Entry 6KW5 (electron microscopy, 10.13 A resolution (very low resolution: no residue pairs are listed; an interface is given only as per-side residue counts)); this record covers chains B and Q of the 28 polymer chains in the assembly.

== Chain B ==
Molecule: DNA 167
Sequence (167 nucleotides; row label = number of the first residue in the row):
     1 GATGAGAATC CCGGTGCCGA GGCCGCTCAA TTGGTCGTAG ACAGCTCTAG CACCGCTTAA
    61 ACGCACGTAC GCGCTGTCCC CCGCGTTTTA ACCGCCAAGG GGATTACTCC CTAGTCTCCA
   121 GGCACGTGTC AGATATATAC ATCCTGAAGC TTGTCGAGAA GTACTAG
Disordered / not traced: 1, 148-167

== Chain Q ==
Molecule: Nuclear protein STH1/NPS1
Organism: Saccharomyces cerevisiae (strain ATCC 204508 / S288c)
Notes: EC 3.6.4.12
UniProtKB: P32597 (STH1_YEAST); numbering as in UniProt (aligned over 1-1359)
Chain sequence (1359 residues; numbered 1 to 1359; the number before each row is that of its first residue):
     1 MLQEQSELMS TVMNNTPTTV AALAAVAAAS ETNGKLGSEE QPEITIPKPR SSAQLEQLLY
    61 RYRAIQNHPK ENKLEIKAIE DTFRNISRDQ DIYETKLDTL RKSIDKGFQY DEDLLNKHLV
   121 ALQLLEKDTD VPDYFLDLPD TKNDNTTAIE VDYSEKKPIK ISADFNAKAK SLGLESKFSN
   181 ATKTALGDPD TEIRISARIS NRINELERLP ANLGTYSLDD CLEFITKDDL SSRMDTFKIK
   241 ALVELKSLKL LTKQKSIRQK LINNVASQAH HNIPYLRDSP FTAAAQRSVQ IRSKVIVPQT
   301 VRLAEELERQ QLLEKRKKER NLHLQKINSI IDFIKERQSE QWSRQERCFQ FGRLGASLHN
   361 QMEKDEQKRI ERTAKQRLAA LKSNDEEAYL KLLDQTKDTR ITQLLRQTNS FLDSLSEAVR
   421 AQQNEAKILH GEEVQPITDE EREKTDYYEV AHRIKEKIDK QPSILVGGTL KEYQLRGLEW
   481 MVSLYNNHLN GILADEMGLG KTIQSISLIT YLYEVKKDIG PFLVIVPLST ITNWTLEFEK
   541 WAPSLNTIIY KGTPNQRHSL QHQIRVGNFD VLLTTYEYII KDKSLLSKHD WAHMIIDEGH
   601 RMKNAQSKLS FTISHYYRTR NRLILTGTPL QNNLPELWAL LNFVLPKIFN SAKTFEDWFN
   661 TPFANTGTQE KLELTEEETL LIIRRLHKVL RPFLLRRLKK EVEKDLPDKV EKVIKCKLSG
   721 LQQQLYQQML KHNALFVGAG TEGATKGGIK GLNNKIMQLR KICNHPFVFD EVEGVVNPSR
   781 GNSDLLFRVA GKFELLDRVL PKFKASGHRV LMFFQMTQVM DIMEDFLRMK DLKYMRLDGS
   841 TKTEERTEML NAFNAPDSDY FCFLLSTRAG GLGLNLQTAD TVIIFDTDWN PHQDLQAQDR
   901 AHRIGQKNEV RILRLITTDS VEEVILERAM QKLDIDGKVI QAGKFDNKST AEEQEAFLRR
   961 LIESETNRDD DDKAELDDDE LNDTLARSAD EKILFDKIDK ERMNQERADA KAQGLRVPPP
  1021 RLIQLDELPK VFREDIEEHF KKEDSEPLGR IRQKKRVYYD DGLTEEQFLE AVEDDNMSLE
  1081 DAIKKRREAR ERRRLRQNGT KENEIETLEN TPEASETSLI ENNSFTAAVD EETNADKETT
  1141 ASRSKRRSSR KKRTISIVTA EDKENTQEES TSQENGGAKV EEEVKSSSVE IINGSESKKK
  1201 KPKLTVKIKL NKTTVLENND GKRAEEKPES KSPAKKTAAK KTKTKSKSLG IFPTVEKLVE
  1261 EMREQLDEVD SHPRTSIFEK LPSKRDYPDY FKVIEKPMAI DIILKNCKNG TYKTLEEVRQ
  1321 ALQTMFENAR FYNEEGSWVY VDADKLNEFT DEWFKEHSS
Disordered / not traced: 1-391, 413-446, 519-520, 664-670, 736-750, 966-974, 1007-1359
UniProt features mapped onto this chain:
  - motif: Asp597 to His600 (DEGH box)
  - binding site (ATP): Asp495 to Thr502
  - modified residue: Ser38 (Phosphoserine)
  - mutagenesis: Ser505 (S505F: Temperature-sensitive), Pro646 (P646L: Temperature-sensitive), Cys763 (C763Y: Temperature-sensitive. Reduced sporulation efficiency), Lys792 (K792E: Complete inactivation), Ser806 (S806L: Temperature-sensitive; when associated with M-881. Altered cell cycle distribution), Thr881 (T881M: Temperature-sensitive; when associated with L-806. Altered cell cycle distribution)

== Interface between chain B and chain Q ==
At this resolution (10 A) residue pairs are not listed: 8 residues of chain B and 22 of chain Q lie at the interface.

== Overview ==
Chain B and chain Q form an interface of 8 and 22 residues respectively. Curated annotation (UniProt) lists 8
ATP-binding residues and 6 mutagenesis sites on chain Q.
Chain B is DNA 167 and chain Q is Nuclear protein STH1/NPS1 (Saccharomyces cerevisiae (strain ATCC 204508 /
S288c)); the structure, The ClassC RSC-Nucleosome Complex, was determined by electron microscopy.
